PDB entry 4KMU | X-ray diffraction, 3.85 A resolution | chains D and X of the 6 polymer chains in the assembly

# Chain D
Name: DNA-directed RNA polymerase subunit beta'
From: Escherichia coli
Notes: EC 2.7.7.6
UniProtKB: P0A8T7 (RPOC_ECOLI); numbering as in UniProt (aligned over 1-1407)
Sequence (1407 residues; each row starts with the number of its first residue):
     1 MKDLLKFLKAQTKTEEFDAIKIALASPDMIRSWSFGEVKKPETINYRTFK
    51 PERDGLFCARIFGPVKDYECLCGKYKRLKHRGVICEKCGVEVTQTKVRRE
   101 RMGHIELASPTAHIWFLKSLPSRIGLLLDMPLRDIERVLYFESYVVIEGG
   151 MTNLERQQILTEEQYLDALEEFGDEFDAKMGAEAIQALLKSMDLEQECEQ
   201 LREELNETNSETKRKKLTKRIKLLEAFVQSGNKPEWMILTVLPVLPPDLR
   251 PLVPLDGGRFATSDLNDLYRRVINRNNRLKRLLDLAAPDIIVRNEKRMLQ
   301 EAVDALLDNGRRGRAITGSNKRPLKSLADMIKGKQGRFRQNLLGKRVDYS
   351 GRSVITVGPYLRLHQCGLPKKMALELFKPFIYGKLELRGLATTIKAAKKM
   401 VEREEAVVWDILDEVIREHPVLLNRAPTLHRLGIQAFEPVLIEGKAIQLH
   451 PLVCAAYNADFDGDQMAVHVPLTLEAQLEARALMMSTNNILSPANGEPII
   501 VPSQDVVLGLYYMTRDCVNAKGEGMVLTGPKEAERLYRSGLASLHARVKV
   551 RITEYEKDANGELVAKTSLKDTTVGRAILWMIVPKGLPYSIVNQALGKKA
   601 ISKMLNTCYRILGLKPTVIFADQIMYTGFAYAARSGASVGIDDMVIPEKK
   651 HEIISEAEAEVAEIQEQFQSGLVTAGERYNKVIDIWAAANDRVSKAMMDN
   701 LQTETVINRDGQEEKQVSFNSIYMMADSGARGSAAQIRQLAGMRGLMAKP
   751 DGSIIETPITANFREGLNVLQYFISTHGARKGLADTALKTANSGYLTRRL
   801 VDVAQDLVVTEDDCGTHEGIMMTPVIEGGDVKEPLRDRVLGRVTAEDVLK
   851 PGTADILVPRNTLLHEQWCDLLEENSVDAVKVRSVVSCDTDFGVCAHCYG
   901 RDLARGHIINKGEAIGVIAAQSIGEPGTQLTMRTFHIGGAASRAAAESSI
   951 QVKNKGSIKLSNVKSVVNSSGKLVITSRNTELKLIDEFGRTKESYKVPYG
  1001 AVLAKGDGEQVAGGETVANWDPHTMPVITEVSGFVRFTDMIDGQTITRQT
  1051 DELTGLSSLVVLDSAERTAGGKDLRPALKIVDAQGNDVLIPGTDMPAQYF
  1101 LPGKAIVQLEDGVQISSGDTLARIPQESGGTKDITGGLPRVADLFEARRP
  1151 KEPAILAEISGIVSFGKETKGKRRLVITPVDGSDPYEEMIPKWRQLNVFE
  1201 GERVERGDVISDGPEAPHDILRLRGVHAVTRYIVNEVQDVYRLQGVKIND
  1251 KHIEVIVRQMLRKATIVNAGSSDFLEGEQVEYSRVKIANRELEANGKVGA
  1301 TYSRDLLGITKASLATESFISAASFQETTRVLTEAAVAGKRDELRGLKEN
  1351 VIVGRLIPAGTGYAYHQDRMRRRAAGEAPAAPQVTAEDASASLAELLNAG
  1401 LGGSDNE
Disordered / not traced: 1-7, 334-343, 934-1132, 1377-1407
Curated features (UniProtKB/Swiss-Prot):
  - binding site (Zn(2+)): Cys70, Cys72, Cys85, Cys88, Cys814, Cys888, Cys895, Cys898
  - binding site (Mg(2+)): Asp460, Asp462, Asp464
  - modified residue: Lys983 (N6-acetyllysine)
  - mutagenesis: Gln504 (Q504P: Resistant to antibiotics salinamide A and B), Asn690 (N690D: Resistant to antibiotics salinamide A and B), Met697 (M697V: Resistant to antibiotics salinamide A and B), Ala735 (A735T: Resistant to antibiotics salinamide A and B), Arg738 (R738C/H/P/S: Resistant to antibiotics salinamide A and B), Ala748 (A748E: Resistant to antibiotics salinamide A and B), Pro758 (P758S/T: Resistant to antibiotics salinamide A and B), Phe763 (F763C: Resistant to antibiotics salinamide A and B), Ser775 (S775A: Resistant to antibiotics salinamide A and B), Ala779 (A779T/V: Resistant to antibiotics salinamide A and B), Arg780 (R780C: Resistant to antibiotics salinamide A and B), Gly782 (G782A/C: Resistant to antibiotics salinamide A and B), 1 further mutagenesis entry in UniProt
Metal / ion sites: Zn2+ site 1: Cys70, Cys72, Cys85; Mg2+: Asp462, Asp464; Zn2+ site 2: Cys814, Cys888, Cys898

# Chain X
Name: RNA polymerase sigma factor RpoD
From: Escherichia coli
UniProtKB: P00579 (RPOD_ECOLI); residues 1-613 here = UniProt positions 1-613
Sequence (613 residues; row label = number of the first residue in the row):
     1 MEQNPQSQLKLLVTRGKEQGYLTYAEVNDHLPEDIVDSDQIEDIIQMIND
    51 MGIQVMEEAPDADDLMLAENTADEDAAEAAAQVLSSVESEIGRTTDPVRM
   101 YMREMGTVELLTREGEIDIAKRIEDGINQVQCSVAEYPEAITYLLEQYDR
   151 VEAEEARLSDLITGFVDPNAEEDLAPTATHVGSELSQEDLDDDEDEDEED
   201 GDDDSADDDNSIDPELAREKFAELRAQYVVTRDTIKAKGRSHATAQEEIL
   251 KLSEVFKQFRLVPKQFDYLVNSMRVMMDRVRTQERLIMKLCVEQCKMPKK
   301 NFITLFTGNETSDTWFNAAIAMNKPWSEKLHDVSEEVHRALQKLQQIEEE
   351 TGLTIEQVKDINRRMSIGEAKARRAKKEMVEANLRLVISIAKKYTNRGLQ
   401 FLDLIQEGNIGLMKAVDKFEYRRGYKFSTYATWWIRQAITRSIADQARTI
   451 RIPVHMIETINKLNRISRQMLQEMGREPTPEELAERMLMPEDKIRKVLKI
   501 AKEPISMETPIGDDEDSHLGDFIEDTTLELPLDSATTESLRAATHDVLAG
   551 LTAREAKVLRMRFGIDMNTDYTLEEVGKQFDVTRERIRQIEAKALRKLRH
   601 PSRSEVLRSFLDD
Disordered / not traced: 1-5, 65-94, 155-211, 610-613
Curated features (UniProtKB/Swiss-Prot):
  - DNA-binding region: Leu573 to Ala592 (H-T-H motif)
  - region: Arg584 to Arg599 (Interaction with anti-sigma factors)
  - motif: Asp403 to Gln406 (Interaction with polymerase core subunit RpoC)
  - site: Arg562 (Interaction with anti-sigma factors)
  - mutagenesis: Ala553 (A553D: Disrupts the interaction with Escherichia phage lambda antitermination protein Q), Arg596 (R596D/E: 2-fold reduction in activation of class II Crp-dependent promoters)

# Chain D / chain X interface
Pairs across the interface - 113 pairs, chain D then chain X:
  Lys40(D) - Arg451(X)
  Glu42(D) - Arg451(X)  salt bridge
  Thr43(D) - Thr449(X)  hydrogen bond (side chain-backbone)
  Thr43(D) - Ile450(X)
  Ile44(D) - Ile450(X)  hydrophobic
  Ile44(D) - Arg451(X)
  Tyr46(D) - Arg451(X)
  Tyr46(D) - Pro453(X)
  Tyr46(D) - Ile500(X)
  Glu52(D) - Arg451(X)  salt bridge
  Asp67(D) - Thr527(X)
  Lys79(D) - Asn568(X)
  Lys79(D) - Thr569(X)
  Thr95(D) - Thr527(X)
  Lys118(D) - Asp39(X)  salt bridge
  Lys118(D) - Glu42(X)  salt bridge
  Lys118(D) - Asp43(X)  salt bridge
  Leu120(D) - Gln46(X)
  Arg133(D) - Asp39(X)  salt bridge
  Asp134(D) - Ala62(X)
  Arg137(D) - Thr95(X)
  Phe141(D) - Thr95(X)
  Phe141(D) - Met100(X)  hydrophobic
  Glu142(D) - Glu104(X)
  Ser143(D) - Met100(X)
  Lys216(D) - Asp61(X)  salt bridge
  Lys219(D) - Gln54(X)
  Val253(D) - Ile523(X)  hydrophobic
  Gly258(D) - Lys499(X)
  Arg259(D) - Lys502(X)
  Arg259(D) - Pro504(X)
  Arg259(D) - Ile505(X)
  Phe260(D) - Pro504(X)
  Phe260(D) - Ile505(X)
  Ala261(D) - Ile505(X)
  Ala261(D) - Met507(X)
  Thr262(D) - Ile505(X)  hydrogen bond (backbone-backbone)
  Thr262(D) - Ser506(X)
  Thr262(D) - Met507(X)  hydrogen bond (backbone-backbone)
  Ser263(D) - Met507(X)
  Ser263(D) - Glu508(X)
  Asp264(D) - Ser506(X)
  Asp264(D) - Glu508(X)
  Asp267(D) - Glu503(X)
  Arg270(D) - Ala447(X)  hydrogen bond (side chain-backbone)
  Arg270(D) - Thr449(X)
  Arg270(D) - Glu503(X)  salt bridge
  Arg271(D) - Gln400(X)
  Asn274(D) - Gln446(X)
  Arg275(D) - Gln400(X)
  Arg275(D) - Asp403(X)  salt bridge
  Arg278(D) - Asp403(X)  salt bridge
  Arg278(D) - Gln406(X)
  Arg278(D) - Glu407(X)
  Arg278(D) - Gln446(X)
  Arg281(D) - Glu407(X)  salt bridge
  Leu282(D) - Gln406(X)
  Leu282(D) - Ile410(X)  hydrophobic
  Leu285(D) - Ile410(X)  hydrophobic
  Ala286(D) - Arg373(X)
  Ala286(D) - Met413(X)
  Ala287(D) - Lys377(X)
  Pro288(D) - Val380(X)  hydrophobic
  Pro288(D) - Met413(X)
  Asp289(D) - Glu381(X)
  Ile290(D) - Tyr101(X)  hydrophobic
  Ile290(D) - Glu104(X)
  Ile291(D) - Leu384(X)  hydrophobic
  Ile291(D) - Gln406(X)
  Ile291(D) - Asn409(X)
  Arg293(D) - Met100(X)  hydrogen bond (side chain-backbone)
  Arg293(D) - Tyr101(X)
  Arg293(D) - Glu104(X)  salt bridge
  Asn294(D) - Tyr101(X)
  Asn294(D) - Leu402(X)
  Asn294(D) - Gln406(X)
  Glu295(D) - Gln406(X)
  Arg297(D) - Pro97(X)  hydrogen bond (side chain-backbone)
  Arg297(D) - Met100(X)
  Arg297(D) - Tyr101(X)
  Met298(D) - Leu402(X)  hydrophobic
  Met298(D) - Asp403(X)
  Arg311(D) - Ser38(X)
  Arg311(D) - Asp39(X)
  Arg311(D) - Glu42(X)  salt bridge
  Arg312(D) - Ser38(X)
  Arg312(D) - Asp39(X)  salt bridge
  Gly313(D) - Ser38(X)  hydrogen bond (backbone-side chain)
  Thr317(D) - Gln400(X)
  Asn320(D) - Ser506(X)  hydrogen bond
  Arg322(D) - Pro510(X)
  Lys325(D) - Glu508(X)  salt bridge
  Tyr382(D) - Leu532(X)  hydrophobic
  Thr392(D) - Ser602(X)
  Thr392(D) - Arg603(X)
  Thr393(D) - Ser539(X)  hydrogen bond
  Thr393(D) - Leu607(X)
  Ile394(D) - Thr536(X)
  Ile394(D) - Ser539(X)
  Lys395(D) - Thr536(X)
  Lys395(D) - Val606(X)
  Lys395(D) - Leu607(X)  hydrogen bond (side chain-backbone)
  Lys395(D) - Arg608(X)  hydrogen bond (side chain-backbone)
  Lys395(D) - Ser609(X)
  Ala396(D) - Val606(X)  hydrophobic
  Lys398(D) - Leu532(X)
  Lys1311(D) - Asp50(X)  hydrogen bond (side chain-backbone)
  Lys1311(D) - Met51(X)
  Lys1311(D) - Gly52(X)
  Leu1314(D) - Asp50(X)
  Leu1314(D) - Met51(X)  hydrophobic
  Glu1327(D) - Asp50(X)
  Arg1330(D) - Asp50(X)  salt bridge
Also at the interface, not in a pair above, chain D (72 interface residues in all): Pro41, Tyr144, Lys215, Pro251, Leu255, Glu301, Glu386
Also at the interface, not in a pair above, chain X (71 interface residues in all): Glu57, Glu58, Asp63, Asp96, Arg103, Met105, Thr107, Arg448, Ile452, Thr509, His518, Leu519, Ala535

# Summary
The interface between chain D and chain X involves 72 residues on one side and 71 on the other; the contacts
include 12 hydrogen bonds and 16 salt bridges. Polar contacts include Glu42(D)-Arg451(X), Glu52(D)-Arg451(X)
and Lys118(D)-Asp39(X).
Chain D is DNA-directed RNA polymerase subunit beta' and chain X is RNA polymerase sigma factor RpoD, both
from Escherichia coli; the structure, X-ray crystal structure of the Escherichia coli RNA polymerase in
complex with Rifampin, was determined by X-ray diffraction, deposited together with 4KN4 and 4KN7.
